Entry 2HJF (X-ray diffraction, 2.90 A resolution); this record covers chains A and B of the 3 polymer chains in the assembly.

[Chain A]
Protein: Antibody fragment Heavy chain
Organism: Mus musculus
Notes: antibody fragment or engineered binder
Amino-acid sequence (219 residues; numbered 1 to 219; the number before each row is that of its first residue):
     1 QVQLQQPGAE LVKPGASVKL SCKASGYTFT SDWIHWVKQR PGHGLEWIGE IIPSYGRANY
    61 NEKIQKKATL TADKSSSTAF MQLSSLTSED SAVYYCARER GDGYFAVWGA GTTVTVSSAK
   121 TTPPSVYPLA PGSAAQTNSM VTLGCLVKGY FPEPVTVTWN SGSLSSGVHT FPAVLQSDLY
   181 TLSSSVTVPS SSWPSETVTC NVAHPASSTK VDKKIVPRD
Cystine bridges: Cys-22/Cys-96, Cys-145/Cys-200

[Chain B]
Protein: Antibody fragment Light chain
Organism: Mus musculus
Notes: antibody fragment or engineered binder
Amino-acid sequence (212 residues; each row starts with the number of its first residue):
     1 DILLTQSPAI LSVSPGERVS FSCRASQSIG TDIHWYQQRT NGSPRLLIKY ASESISGIPS
    61 RFSGSGSGTD FTLSINSVES EDIANYYCQQ SNRWPFTFGS GTKLEIKRAD AAPTVSIFPP
   121 SSEQLTSGGA SVVCFLNNFY PKDINVKWKI DGSERQNGVL NSWTDQDSKD STYSMSSTLT
   181 LTKDEYERHN SYTCEATHKT STSPIVKSFN RN
Cystine bridges: Cys-23/Cys-88, Cys-134/Cys-194

[Chain A / chain B interface]
Contacting residue pairs - 69 pairs, chain A then chain B:
  Val-37(A) / Phe-98(B)  hydrophobic
  Gln-39(A) / Gln-38(B)  hydrogen bond
  Gln-39(A) / Tyr-87(B)
  Gly-44(A) / Tyr-87(B)
  Leu-45(A) / Pro-44(B)  hydrophobic
  Leu-45(A) / Tyr-87(B)
  Leu-45(A) / Phe-98(B)
  Trp-47(A) / Trp-94(B)  hydrophobic
  Trp-47(A) / Pro-95(B)  hydrophobic
  Glu-50(A) / Trp-94(B)  hydrogen bond
  Asn-59(A) / Trp-94(B)
  Tyr-60(A) / Trp-94(B)
  Glu-62(A) / Trp-94(B)
  Tyr-95(A) / Gln-38(B)  hydrogen bond
  Tyr-95(A) / Gly-42(B)  hydrogen bond (side chain-backbone)
  Tyr-95(A) / Ser-43(B)
  Tyr-95(A) / Pro-44(B)
  Glu-99(A) / Phe-96(B)
  Asp-102(A) / Tyr-50(B)  hydrogen bond (backbone-side chain)
  Gly-103(A) / His-34(B)
  Gly-103(A) / Gln-89(B)  hydrogen bond (backbone-side chain)
  Gly-103(A) / Ser-91(B)
  Gly-103(A) / Phe-96(B)
  Tyr-104(A) / His-34(B)
  Tyr-104(A) / Tyr-36(B)
  Tyr-104(A) / Lys-49(B)  hydrogen bond
  Tyr-104(A) / Tyr-50(B)  hydrophobic
  Phe-105(A) / Tyr-36(B)  hydrogen bond (backbone-side chain)
  Phe-105(A) / Leu-46(B)
  Phe-105(A) / Gln-89(B)
  Phe-105(A) / Phe-96(B)  hydrophobic
  Phe-105(A) / Phe-98(B)  hydrophobic
  Trp-108(A) / Tyr-36(B)
  Trp-108(A) / Pro-44(B)
  Trp-108(A) / Phe-98(B)  hydrophobic
  Gly-109(A) / Ser-43(B)  hydrogen bond (backbone-side chain)
  Ala-110(A) / Ser-43(B)
  Tyr-127(A) / Ser-121(B)
  Tyr-127(A) / Gln-124(B)
  Tyr-127(A) / Ser-127(B)
  Pro-128(A) / Ser-121(B)
  Pro-128(A) / Glu-123(B)
  Leu-129(A) / Phe-118(B)
  Ala-130(A) / Phe-118(B)
  Pro-131(A) / Pro-119(B)
  Thr-142(A) / Ser-116(B)
  Thr-142(A) / Phe-118(B)
  Leu-146(A) / Ser-131(B)
  Ser-165(A) / Lys-169(B)  hydrogen bond (backbone-side chain)
  Ser-166(A) / Lys-169(B)
  Gly-167(A) / Lys-169(B)
  His-169(A) / Asn-137(B)
  His-169(A) / Asn-138(B)  hydrogen bond
  His-169(A) / Ser-174(B)  hydrogen bond
  Phe-171(A) / Phe-135(B)  hydrophobic
  Phe-171(A) / Asn-137(B)
  Phe-171(A) / Ser-162(B)
  Phe-171(A) / Thr-164(B)
  Phe-171(A) / Ser-174(B)
  Phe-171(A) / Met-175(B)
  Phe-171(A) / Ser-176(B)
  Pro-172(A) / Ser-162(B)  hydrogen bond (backbone-side chain)
  Pro-172(A) / Trp-163(B)
  Gln-176(A) / Leu-160(B)
  Ser-183(A) / Phe-135(B)
  Ser-184(A) / Phe-135(B)
  Ser-185(A) / Phe-135(B)
  Ser-185(A) / Asn-137(B)  hydrogen bond
  Arg-218(A) / Pro-120(B)
Other interface residues (no listed pair), chain A (43 interface residues in all): His-35, His-43, Ala-106, Lys-148, Ala-173, Val-174, Lys-213
Other interface residues (no listed pair), chain B (40 interface residues in all): Thr-114, Val-133, Asn-161, Thr-178

[Overview]
43 residues of chain A and 40 residues of chain B are in contact, with 14 hydrogen bonds. Polar contacts
include Gln-39(A)/Gln-38(B), Glu-50(A)/Trp-94(B) and Tyr-95(A)/Gln-38(B).
Here chain A is Antibody fragment Heavy chain and chain B is Antibody fragment Light chain, both from Mus
musculus. Entry 2HJF (Potassium channel kcsa-fab complex with tetrabutylammonium (TBA)) was determined by
X-ray diffraction.
